Entry 6P1N (X-ray diffraction, 1.60 A resolution); this record covers chains A and P of the 4 polymer chains in the assembly.

Chain A:
Name: DNA-directed DNA/RNA polymerase mu
From: Homo sapiens
Notes: EC 2.7.7.7
Reference sequence: Q9NP87 (DPOLM_HUMAN); numbering as in UniProt; present here: 134-397, 410-494
Chain sequence (354 residues; each row starts with the number of its first residue; note: 12 numbers in that range are skipped by the numbering (no residue carries them; nothing is unmodelled there)):
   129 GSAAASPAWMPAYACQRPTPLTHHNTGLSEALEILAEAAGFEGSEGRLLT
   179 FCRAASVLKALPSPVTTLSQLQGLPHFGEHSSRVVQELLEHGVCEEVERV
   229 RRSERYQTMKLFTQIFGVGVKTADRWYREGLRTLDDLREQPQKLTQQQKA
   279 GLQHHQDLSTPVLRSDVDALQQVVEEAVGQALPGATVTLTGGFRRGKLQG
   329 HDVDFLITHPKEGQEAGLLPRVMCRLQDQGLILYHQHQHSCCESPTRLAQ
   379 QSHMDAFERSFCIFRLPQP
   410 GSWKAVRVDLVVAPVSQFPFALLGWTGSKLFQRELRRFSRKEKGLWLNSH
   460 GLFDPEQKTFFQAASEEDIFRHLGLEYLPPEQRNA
Not modelled in the structure: 129-137, 366-383
Construct notes: expression tag (129-133); linker (410)
Curated features (UniProtKB/Swiss-Prot):
  - region: Arg323 to Asp332 (Involved in ssDNA binding)
  - binding site (Mg(2+)): Asp330, Asp332, Asp418
  - site: Gly433 (Responsible for the low discrimination between dNTP and rNTP)
Ion coordination: Na+: Thr241, Ile243, Val246 (shared with DT3(P) of chain P); Mg2+ site 1: Asp330, Asp332, Asp418 (together with DZ4) (shared with DA4(P) of chain P); Mg2+ site 2: Asp330, Asp332 (together with DZ4)
Ligand contacts: DZ4 (2'-deoxy-5'-O-[(R)-hydroxy{[(R)-hydroxy(phosphonooxy)phosphoryl]amino}phosphoryl]adenosine): Gly319, Gly320, Arg323, Lys325, Gln327, Gly328, His329, Asp330, Asp332, Asp418, Gly433, Trp434, Thr435, Gly436, Ser437, Lys438, Gln441

Chain P:
Molecule: 4-nt DNA strand
Sequence (4 nucleotides; each row starts with the number of its first residue):
     1 CGTA
Ion coordination: Na+: DT3 (shared with Thr241(A), Ile243(A), Val246(A) of chain A); Mg2+: DA4 (together with DZ4) (shared with Asp330(A), Asp332(A), Asp418(A) of chain A)

Chain A / chain P interface:
Pairs across the interface - 21 pairs, chain A then chain P:
  Ile243(A) - DT3(P)  phosphate contact
  Phe244(A) - DT3(P)  phosphate contact
  Gly245(A) - DG2(P)  phosphate contact
  Gly245(A) - DT3(P)  hydrogen bond to the phosphate
  Val246(A) - DG2(P)  hydrogen bond to the phosphate
  Val246(A) - DT3(P)  hydrogen bond to the phosphate
  Gly247(A) - DG2(P)  hydrogen bond to the phosphate
  Gly247(A) - DT3(P)  phosphate contact
  Lys249(A) - DC1(P)  phosphate contact
  Lys249(A) - DG2(P)  phosphate contact
  Thr250(A) - DC1(P)  hydrogen bond to the phosphate
  Thr250(A) - DG2(P)  hydrogen bond to the phosphate
  Gln275(A) - DG2(P)  sugar contact
  His329(A) - DA4(P)  salt bridge to the phosphate
  Asp332(A) - DA4(P)  phosphate contact
  Phe389(A) - DT3(P)  sugar contact
  Phe389(A) - DA4(P)  sugar contact
  Arg416(A) - DT3(P)  phosphate contact
  Arg416(A) - DA4(P)  salt bridge to the phosphate
  Asp418(A) - DA4(P)  phosphate contact
  Trp434(A) - DA4(P)  phosphate contact
Other interface residues (no listed pair), chain A (17 interface residues in all): Val248, Asp330, Arg387

Summary:
The interface between chain A and chain P involves 17 residues on one side and 4 on the other, with 6 hydrogen
bonds and 2 salt bridges. Polar pairs include Gly245(A)-DT3(P), Val246(A)-DG2(P) and Val246(A)-DT3(P). Chain A
binds compound DZ4.
Chain A is DNA-directed DNA/RNA polymerase mu (Homo sapiens) and chain P is a 4-nt DNA strand; the structure,
Pre-catalytic ternary complex of human DNA Polymerase Mu with 1-nt gapped substrate containing template 8OG
and ..., was determined by X-ray diffraction (same publication as 6P1M, 6P1O, 6P1P, 6P1Q, 6P1R, 6P1S and 4
further entries).
